7KAS - chains A and D of the 7 polymer chains in the assembly; structure by electron microscopy, 3.90 A resolution.

# Chain A
Protein: Protein transport protein SEC61
Organism: Saccharomyces cerevisiae BY4741
UniProtKB: P32915 (SC61A_YEAST); numbering as in UniProt (aligned over 1-480)
Sequence (480 residues; numbered 1 to 480; the number before each row is that of its first residue):
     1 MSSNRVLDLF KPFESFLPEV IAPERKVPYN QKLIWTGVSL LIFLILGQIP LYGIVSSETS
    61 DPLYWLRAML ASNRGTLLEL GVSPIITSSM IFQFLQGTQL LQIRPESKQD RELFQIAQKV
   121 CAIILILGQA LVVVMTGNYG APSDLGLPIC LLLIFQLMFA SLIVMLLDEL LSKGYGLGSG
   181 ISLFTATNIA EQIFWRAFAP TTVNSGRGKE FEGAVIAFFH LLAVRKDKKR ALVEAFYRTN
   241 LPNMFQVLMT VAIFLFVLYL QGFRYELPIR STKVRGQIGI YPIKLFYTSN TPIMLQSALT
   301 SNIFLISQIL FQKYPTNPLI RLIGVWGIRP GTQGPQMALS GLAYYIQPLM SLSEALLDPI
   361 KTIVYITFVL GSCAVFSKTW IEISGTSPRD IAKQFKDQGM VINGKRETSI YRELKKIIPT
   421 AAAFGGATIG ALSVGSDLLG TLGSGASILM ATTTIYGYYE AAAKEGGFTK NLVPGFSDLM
Disordered / not traced: 1-11, 56-71, 143-146, 329-335, 469-480
Curated features (UniProtKB/Swiss-Prot):
  - mutagenesis: Lys273 (K273P/G: Severe growth defect), Arg275 (R275D/G/P/Q/Y: Severe growth defect; R275E/F/V: Severe growth defect; lowers SRP-dependent and SRP-independent translocation), Gly276 (G276P: Severe growth defect), Lys405 (K405D/E/P: Severe growth defect), Arg406 (R406D: Severe growth defect; lowers SRP-dependent translocation; R406E: Severe growth defect; lowers SRP-dependent and SRP-independent translocation; R406H/W: Severe growth defect)
Reported in the primary citation:
  - mutagenesis - M90L/T185I/M294I/M450L: unchanged growth
  - mutagenesis - M90L/T185I/M294I/M450L: decreased growth in response to FN3mut

# Chain D
Protein: Protein translocation protein SEC63
Organism: Saccharomyces cerevisiae BY4741
UniProtKB: P14906 (SEC63_YEAST); residue numbers follow UniProt; this construct covers 2-440, 449-663
Sequence (676 residues; row label = number of the first residue in the row; note: 8 numbers in that range are skipped by the numbering (no residue carries them; nothing is unmodelled there); numbers below 1 keep their minus sign (Gly-13 is residue -13)):
   -13 GGSGGSGGSG GSGGSPTNYE YDEASETWPS FILTGLLMVV GPMTLLQIYQ IFFGANAEDG
    47 NSGKSKEFNE EVFKNLNEEY TSDEIKQFRR KFDKNSNKKS KIWSRRNIII IVGWILVAIL
   107 LQRINSNDAI KDAATKLFDP YEILGISTSA SDRDIKSAYR KLSVKFHPDK LAKGLTPDEK
   167 SVMEETYVQI TKAYESLTDE LVRQNYLKYG HPDGPQSTSH GIALPRFLVD GSASPLLVVC
   227 YVALLGLILP YFVSRWWART QSYTKKGIHN VTASNFVSNL VNYKPSEIVT TDLILHWLSF
   287 AHEFKQFFPD LQPTDFEKLL QDHINRRDSG KLNNAKFRIV AKCHSLLHGL LDIACGFRNL
   347 DIALGAINTF KCIVQAVPLT PNCQILQLPN VDKEHFITKT GDIHTLGKLF TLEDAKIGEV
   407 LGIKDQAKLN ETLRVASHIP NLKIIKADFL VPGR
   449 PYISLKVLVR SAKQPLIPTS LIPEENLTEP QDSESQRDPF AMMSKQPLVP YSFAPFFPTK
   509 RRGSWCCLVS SQKDGKILQT PIIIEKLSYK NLNDDKDFFD KRIKMDLTKH EKFDINDWEI
   569 GTIKIPLGQP APETVGDFFF RVIVKSTDYF TTDLDITMNM KVRDSPAVEQ VEVYSEEDDE
   629 YSTDDDETES DDESDASDYT DIDTDTEAED DESPEGENLY FQ
Disordered / not traced: -13 to 3, 37-53, 79-92, 116-201, 613-670
Construct notes: expression tag (-13 to 1, 664-670); engineered mutation Arg440 (Glu in P14906), Ser481 (Phe in P14906)
Curated features (UniProtKB/Swiss-Prot):
  - modified residue: Ser512 (Phosphoserine)
  - mutagenesis: Ala179 (A179T: Temperature-sensitive), Pro426 (P426L: Temperature-sensitive), Ile431 (I431N: Temperature-sensitive), Pro503 (P503A: Temperature-sensitive), Gly511 (G511R: Temperature-sensitive), Thr652 (T652A: Abolishes interaction with SEC62; defect in protein translocation), Thr654 (T654A: Abolishes interaction with SEC62; defect in protein translocation)

# Interface between chain A and chain D
Contacting residue pairs - 29 pairs, chain A then chain D:
  Gln31(A) with Trp243(D); Thr246(D), hydrogen bond
  Ile34(A) with Trp242(D), hydrophobic
  Trp35(A) with Trp243(D)
  Ile45(A) with Leu231(D), hydrophobic
  Pro200(A) with Gly207(D); Ile208(D), hydrophobic; Ala209(D)
  Thr201(A) with Tyr5(D); Gly207(D)
  Thr202(A) with Thr13(D); Ser205(D); His206(D); Gly207(D), hydrogen bond (side chain-backbone)
  Asn204(A) with Ser203(D); Thr204(D); Ser205(D), hydrogen bond (backbone-backbone)
  Ser205(A) with Thr204(D)
  Lys209(A) with Glu6(D), salt bridge
  Phe211(A) with Thr13(D)
  Val215(A) with Thr20(D)
  Ile216(A) with Phe17(D), hydrophobic; Thr20(D)
  Phe219(A) with Thr20(D); Leu23(D), hydrophobic
  His220(A) with Ser16(D), hydrogen bond
  Ala223(A) with Asn111(D)
  Gly276(A) with Gly439(D), hydrogen bond (backbone-backbone)
  Gln277(A) with Gly439(D), hydrogen bond (side chain-backbone)
Other interface residues (no listed pair), chain A (23 interface residues in all): Phe198, Val203, Gly206, Val224, Arg275
Other interface residues (no listed pair), chain D (26 interface residues in all): Glu12, Met24, Ala115, Gln202, Tyr227, Arg440

# Summary
The interface between chain A and chain D involves 23 residues on one side and 26 on the other, with 6
hydrogen bonds and 1 salt bridge. Polar pairs include Lys209(A)-Glu6(D), Gln31(A)-Thr246(D) and
Thr202(A)-Gly207(D). From the paper: M90L/T185I/M294I/M450L of chain A reduce growth in response to FN3mut;
M90L/T185I/M294I/M450L of chain A leave growth unchanged.
Here chain A is Protein transport protein SEC61 and chain D is Protein translocation protein SEC63, both from
Saccharomyces cerevisiae BY4741. Entry 7KAS (Cryo-EM structure of the Sec complex from S. cerevisiae, Sec63
FN3 mutant, class with Sec62) was determined by electron microscopy together with 7KAH, 7KAI, 7KAJ, 7KAK,
7KAL, 7KAM and 8 further entries from the same study.
